Entry 8EB7 (electron microscopy, 3.80 A resolution); this record covers chains M and R of the 36 polymer chains in the assembly.

== Chain M ==
Protein: Peptidoglycan hydrolase gp4
Organism: Salmonella phage P22
UniProt: P26746 (EXLYS_BPP22); residues 2-151 here = UniProt positions 2-151
Sequence (150 residues; numbered 2 to 151; the number before each row is that of its first residue):
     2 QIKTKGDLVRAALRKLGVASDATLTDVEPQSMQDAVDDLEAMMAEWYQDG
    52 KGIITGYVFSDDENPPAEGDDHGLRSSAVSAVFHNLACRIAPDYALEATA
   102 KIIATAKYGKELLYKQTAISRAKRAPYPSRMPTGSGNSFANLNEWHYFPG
Disordered / not traced: 2

== Chain R ==
Protein: Packaged DNA stabilization protein gp10
Organism: Salmonella phage P22
UniProt: P26749 (VG10_BPP22); residues 2-472 here = UniProt positions 2-472
Sequence (471 residues; row label = number of the first residue in the row):
     2 PIQQLPMMKGMGKDFKNADYIDYLPVNMLATPKEILNSSGYLRSFPGITK
    52 RYDMNGVSRGVEYNTAQNAVYRVCGGKLYKGESEVGDVAGSGRVSMAHGR
   102 TSQAVGVNGQLVEYRYDGTVKTVSNWPADSGFTQYELGSVRDITRLRGRY
   152 AWSKDGTDSWFITDLEDESHPDRYSAQYRAESQPDGIIGIGTWRDFIVCF
   202 GSSTIEYFSLTGATTAGAALYVAQPSLMVQKSIAGTYCKTPFADSYAFIS
   252 HPATGAPSVYIIGSGQASPIATASIEKIIRSYTAEEMATGVMETLRFDSH
   302 ELLIIHLPRHVLVYDASSSQNGPQWCVLKTGLYDDVYRGVDFMYEGNQIT
   352 CGDKSEAVVGQLQFDISSQYDKQQEHLLFTPLFKADNARCFDLEVESSTG
   402 VAQYADRLFLSATTDGINYGREQMIEQNEPFVYDKRVLWKRVGRIRRLIG
   452 FKLRVITKSPVTLSGCQIRLE
Differences from the reference sequence: conflict Ser-233 (Gly in P26749)

== Chain M / chain R interface ==
Contacting residue pairs (21):
  Val-19(M) with Lys-441(R)
  Thr-24(M) with Arg-437(R), hydrogen bond (backbone-side chain)
  Leu-25(M) with Asp-435(R); Arg-437(R)
  Thr-26(M) with Leu-439(R)
  Glu-29(M) with Trp-440(R); Lys-441(R), hydrogen bond (side chain-backbone)
  Gln-31(M) with Arg-422(R); Gln-424(R); Trp-440(R); Arg-442(R)
  Ser-32(M) with Arg-442(R)
  Asp-35(M) with Arg-442(R), salt bridge
  Asp-94(M) with Phe-392(R)
  Tyr-95(M) with Phe-392(R); Arg-442(R); Arg-470(R), hydrogen bond (backbone-side chain)
  Ala-96(M) with Phe-392(R), hydrophobic; Arg-470(R); Glu-472(R)
  Leu-97(M) with Arg-470(R)
Other interface residues (no listed pair), chain R (12 interface residues in all): Arg-390

== In short ==
Chain M and chain R each contribute 12 residues to their interface; the contacts include 3 hydrogen bonds and
1 salt bridge. Polar pairs include Asp-35(M)/Arg-442(R), Thr-24(M)/Arg-437(R) and Glu-29(M)/Lys-441(R).
Chain M is Peptidoglycan hydrolase gp4 and chain R is Packaged DNA stabilization protein gp10, both from
Salmonella phage P22; the structure, Cryo-EM structure of the in-situ gp4-gp10-gp9N from bacteriophage P22,
was determined by electron microscopy.
